5ITI - chain A; structure by X-ray diffraction, 1.95 A resolution.

== Chain A ==
Molecule: Protein serin-threonin phosphatase
Source organism: Thermosynechococcus elongatus (strain BP-1)
Reference sequence: Q8DGS1 (Q8DGS1_THEEB); residues 1-240 here = UniProt positions 1-240
Amino-acid sequence (243 residues; each row starts with the number of its first residue; numbers below 1 keep their minus sign (Gly-2 is residue -2)):
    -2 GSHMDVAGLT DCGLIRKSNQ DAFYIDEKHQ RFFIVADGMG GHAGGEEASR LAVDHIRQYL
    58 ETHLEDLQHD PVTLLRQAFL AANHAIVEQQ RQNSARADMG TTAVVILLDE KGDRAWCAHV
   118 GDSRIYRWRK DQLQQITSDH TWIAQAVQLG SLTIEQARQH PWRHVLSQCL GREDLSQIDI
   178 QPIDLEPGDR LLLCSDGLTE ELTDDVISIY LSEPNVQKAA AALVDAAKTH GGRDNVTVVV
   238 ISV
Disordered / not traced: -2 to 0, 38-39
Construct notes: expression tag (-2 to 0)
Metal / ion sites: Ca2+ site 1: Asp34, Asp193, Asp231; Ca2+ site 2: Asp34, Gly35; Ca2+ site 3: Asp119, Asp193; Ca2+ site 4: Glu198, His227
Reported in the primary citation:
  - conformationally variable residues (loop rearrangement, order/disorder transition): Gly37 to Gly42, Ile151 to Leu163
  - Ca2+ coordination: Asp119, Asp193
  - mutagenesis - D119A, D193A: abolished catalytic activity (citing earlier work)
  - mutagenesis - H161S: decreased catalytic activity (citing earlier work)

== Overview ==
Asp34, Asp193 and Asp231 coordinate Ca2+ site 1. The Ca2+ site 2 is built by Asp34 and Gly35. From the paper:
D119A and D193A abolish catalytic activity; Ca2+ coordination by Asp119 and Asp193.
Chain A is Protein serin-threonin phosphatase (Thermosynechococcus elongatus (strain BP-1)); the structure, A
cynobacterial PP2C (tPphA) structure, was determined by X-ray diffraction together with 5D2U from the same
study.
